2FLT - chain A; structure by X-ray diffraction, 2.10 A resolution.

[Chain A]
Molecule: cis-3-chloroacrylic acid dehalogenase
Organism: coryneform bacterium
Notes: EC 3.8.1.-
Amino-acid sequence (149 residues; each row starts with the number of its first residue):
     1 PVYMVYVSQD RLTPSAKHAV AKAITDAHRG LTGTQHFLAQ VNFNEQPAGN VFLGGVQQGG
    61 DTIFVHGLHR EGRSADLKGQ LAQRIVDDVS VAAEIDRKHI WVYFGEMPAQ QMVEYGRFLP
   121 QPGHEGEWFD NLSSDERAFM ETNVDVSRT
Disordered / not traced: 118-149
Construct notes: conflict Asn44 (Gln45 in 37702690)
Ligand contacts: lactic acid (LAC): Pro1, His28, Thr34, Leu38, His69, Arg70, Arg73, Tyr103, Met112, Glu114
What the authors report for this chain:
  - binding site for lactic acid: Pro1, Thr34, Arg70
  - conformationally variable residues (order/disorder transition): Leu119
  - mutagenesis - H28A: abolished catalytic activity
  - catalytic residues: Pro1, His28, Arg70, Arg73 (proposed by the authors, not directly observed)

[Overview]
Bound to chain A: lactic acid. From the paper: catalytic residues Pro1, His28 and Arg70 among others; H28A
abolishes catalytic activity.
Chain A is cis-3-chloroacrylic acid dehalogenase (coryneform bacterium); the structure, The X-ray structure of
the cis-3-chloroacrylic acid dehalogenase cis-CaaD inactivated with (R)-Oxirane-2-carboxylate, was determined
by X-ray diffraction together with 2FLZ from the same study.
